PDB entry 1VBY | X-ray diffraction, 2.90 A resolution | chains B and A

[Chain B]
Molecule: Hepatitis Delta virus ribozyme
Notes: engineered mutation(s): C75U
Sequence (76 nucleotides; row label = number of the first residue in the row):
    98 GAUGGCCGGC AUGGUCCCAG CCUCCUCGCU GGCGCCGGCU GGGCAACACC AUUGCACUCC
   158 GGUGGUGAAU GGGACU
Unresolved in the structure: 98-99, 173
Bound ions: Mn2+ site 1 near U163 (its only coordinating residue here); Mn2+ site 2 near A166 (its only coordinating residue here)

[Chain A]
Protein: U1 small nuclear ribonucleoprotein A
Organism: Homo sapiens
Notes: fragment: U1A_RBD(residues 1-100)
UniProt: P09012 (SNRPA_HUMAN); residue numbers follow UniProt; this construct covers 1-100
Amino-acid sequence (100 residues; row label = number of the first residue in the row):
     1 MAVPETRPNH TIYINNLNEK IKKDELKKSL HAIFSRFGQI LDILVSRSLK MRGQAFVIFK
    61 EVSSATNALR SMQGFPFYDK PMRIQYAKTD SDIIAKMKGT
Unresolved in the structure: 1-3, 99-100
Differences from the reference sequence: engineered mutation His31 (Tyr in P09012), Arg36 (Gln in P09012)

[How chain B and chain A interact]
Contacting residue pairs (45):
  A143(B) - Lys22(A)  phosphate contact
  C144(B) - Lys22(A)  salt bridge to the phosphate
  A148(B) - Leu49(A)  base contact
  A148(B) - Arg52(A)  hydrogen bond to the base
  U149(B) - Glu19(A)  hydrogen bond to the base
  U149(B) - Arg52(A)  base contact
  U150(B) - Asn15(A)  hydrogen bond to the base
  U150(B) - Asn16(A)  hydrogen bond to the base
  U150(B) - Lys80(A)  hydrogen bond to the base
  U150(B) - Arg83(A)  hydrogen bond to the base
  G151(B) - Tyr13(A)  base contact
  G151(B) - Asn15(A)  hydrogen bond to the base
  G151(B) - Asn16(A)  hydrogen bond to the base
  G151(B) - Glu19(A)  hydrogen bond to the base
  G151(B) - Lys50(A)  hydrogen bond to the sugar
  G151(B) - Met51(A)  sugar contact
  G151(B) - Arg52(A)  hydrogen bond to the base
  G151(B) - Gly53(A)  base contact
  G151(B) - Gln54(A)  hydrogen bond to the base
  C152(B) - Tyr13(A)  stacking on the base
  C152(B) - Lys50(A)  phosphate contact
  C152(B) - Met51(A)  sugar contact
  C152(B) - Gln54(A)  sugar contact
  C152(B) - Phe56(A)  base contact
  C152(B) - Gln85(A)  hydrogen bond to the base
  C152(B) - Tyr86(A)  hydrogen bond to the base
  C152(B) - Ala87(A)  base contact
  C152(B) - Lys88(A)  hydrogen bond to the base
  A153(B) - Leu44(A)  base contact
  A153(B) - Lys50(A)  salt bridge to the phosphate
  A153(B) - Met51(A)  sugar contact
  A153(B) - Phe56(A)  stacking on the base
  A153(B) - Thr89(A)  hydrogen bond to the base
  A153(B) - Asp90(A)  base contact
  A153(B) - Ser91(A)  hydrogen bond to the base
  C154(B) - Thr89(A)  hydrogen bond to the base
  C154(B) - Asp90(A)  hydrogen bond to the base
  C154(B) - Ser91(A)  base contact
  C154(B) - Asp92(A)  hydrogen bond to the base
  C154(B) - Ile93(A)  base contact
  C157(B) - Ser46(A)  hydrogen bond to the phosphate
  C157(B) - Ser48(A)  phosphate contact
  G158(B) - Ser48(A)  phosphate contact
  G158(B) - Leu49(A)  hydrogen bond to the phosphate
  G158(B) - Arg52(A)  salt bridge to the phosphate
Interface residues without a listed pair, chain A (28 interface residues in all): Thr6, Leu17

[Overview]
11 residues of chain B and 28 residues of chain A are in contact, with 22 hydrogen bonds, 3 salt bridges and 2
aromatic stacking contacts. Polar contacts include A148(B)-Arg52(A), U149(B)-Glu19(A) and U150(B)-Asn15(A).
Chain B is Hepatitis Delta virus ribozyme and chain A is U1 small nuclear ribonucleoprotein A (Homo sapiens);
the structure, Crystal Structure of the Hepatitis Delta Virus Gemonic Ribozyme Precursor, with C75U mutaion,
and Mn2+ bound, was determined by X-ray diffraction, deposited together with 1SJ3, 1SJ4, 1VBX, 1VBZ, 1VC0,
1VC5 and 1VC6.
